5OAE - chains A and B; structure by X-ray diffraction, 2.70 A resolution.

[Chain A (and B)]
Name: Tyrosinase
Source organism: Bacillus megaterium
Notes: chain B of this document is another copy of the same molecule, construct and numbering; everything in this record applies to it too
UniProtKB: B2ZB02 (B2ZB02_BACME); residues 4-290 here = UniProt positions 4-290
Sequence (287 residues; row label = number of the first residue in the row):
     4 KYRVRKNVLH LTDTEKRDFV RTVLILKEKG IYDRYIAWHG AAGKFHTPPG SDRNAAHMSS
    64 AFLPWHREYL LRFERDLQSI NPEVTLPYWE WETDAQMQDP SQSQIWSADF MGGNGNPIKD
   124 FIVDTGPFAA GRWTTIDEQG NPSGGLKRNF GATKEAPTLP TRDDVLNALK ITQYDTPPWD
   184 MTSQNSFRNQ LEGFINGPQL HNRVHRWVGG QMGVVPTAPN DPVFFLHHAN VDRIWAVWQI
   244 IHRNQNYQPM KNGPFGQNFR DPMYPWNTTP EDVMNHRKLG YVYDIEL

[How chain A and chain B interact]
Contacting residue pairs (50):
  K32(A) with F258(B)
  G33(A) with F258(B)
  D36(A) with F48(B)
  R37(A) with F48(B); P265(B); Y267(B); W269(B), hydrogen bond (side chain-backbone); N270(B), hydrogen bond
  A40(A) with F48(B), hydrophobic; Y267(B), hydrogen bond (backbone-side chain)
  W41(A) with Y267(B), hydrogen bond (backbone-side chain); P268(B), hydrogen bond (side chain-backbone)
  A44(A) with A44(B), hydrophobic; Y267(B)
  K47(A) with K47(B); E141(B); Q142(B); G143(B)
  F48(A) with D36(B); R37(B); A40(B), hydrophobic
  H49(A) with Q142(B); G143(B); N144(B)
  P52(A) with I139(B), hydrophobic; G143(B)
  G53(A) with P145(B)
  R75(A) with N270(B)
  I139(A) with P52(B), hydrophobic
  E141(A) with K47(B)
  Q142(A) with K47(B); H49(B)
  G143(A) with K47(B); H49(B); P52(B)
  N144(A) with H49(B)
  P145(A) with P52(B); G53(B)
  F258(A) with K32(B); G33(B); I34(B), hydrophobic
  P265(A) with R37(B)
  Y267(A) with R37(B); A40(B), hydrogen bond (side chain-backbone); W41(B), hydrogen bond (side chain-backbone); A44(B)
  P268(A) with W41(B), hydrogen bond (backbone-side chain)
  W269(A) with R37(B), hydrogen bond (backbone-side chain)
  N270(A) with R37(B), hydrogen bond; R75(B)
Interface residues without a listed pair, chain A (27 interface residues in all): I34, M266
Interface residues without a listed pair, chain B (27 interface residues in all): M266

[Summary]
Chain A and chain B each contribute 27 residues to their interface; the contacts include 10 hydrogen bonds.
Among the polar pairs are R37(A)-W269(B), R37(A)-N270(B) and A40(A)-Y267(B).
Both chains are Tyrosinase (Bacillus megaterium). Entry 5OAE (Crystal Structure of tyrosinase from Bacillus
megaterium with SVF inhibitor in the active site) was determined by X-ray diffraction, deposited together with
6EI4.
